1K5D - chains A and B of the 3 polymer chains in the assembly; structure by X-ray diffraction, 2.70 A resolution.

[Chain A]
Protein: GTP-binding nuclear protein RAN
From: Homo sapiens
Reference sequence: P62826 (RAN_HUMAN); numbering as in UniProt (aligned over 1-216)
Sequence (216 residues; row label = number of the first residue in the row):
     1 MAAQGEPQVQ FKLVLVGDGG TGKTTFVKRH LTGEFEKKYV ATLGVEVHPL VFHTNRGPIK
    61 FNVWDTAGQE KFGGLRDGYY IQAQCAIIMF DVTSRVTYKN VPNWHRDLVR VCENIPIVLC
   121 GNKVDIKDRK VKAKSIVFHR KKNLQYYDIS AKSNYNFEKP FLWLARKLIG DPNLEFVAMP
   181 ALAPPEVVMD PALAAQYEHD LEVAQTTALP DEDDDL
Unresolved in the structure: 1-7, 214-216
Ion coordination: Mg2+: Thr24, Thr42 (together with GMP-PNP)
Ligand contacts: GMP-PNP (GNP; phosphoaminophosphonic acid-guanylate ester): Asp18, Gly19, Gly20, Thr21, Gly22, Lys23, Thr24, Thr25, Phe35, Glu36, Lys37, Lys38, Tyr39, Val40, Ala41, Thr42, Thr66, Ala67, Gly68, Gln69, Asn122, Lys123, Asp125, Ile126, Ser150, Ala151, Lys152
Curated features (UniProtKB/Swiss-Prot):
  - region: Lys37 to Val45 (Switch-I), Gly68 to Gln84 (Switch-II), Asp211 to Leu216 (Interaction with RANBP1)
  - binding site (GTP): Asp18 to Thr25, Glu36 to Thr42, Gly68, Asn122 to Asp125, Ser150 to Lys152
  - site: Gln69 (Essential for GTP hydrolysis)
  - modified residue: Ala2 (N-acetylalanine), Thr24 (Phosphothreonine), Lys37 (N6-acetyllysine), Lys60 (N6-acetyllysine), Lys71 (N6-acetyllysine), Lys99 (N6-acetyllysine), Lys134 (N6-acetyllysine), Lys159 (N6-acetyllysine)
  - cross-link (Glycyl lysine isopeptide (Lys-Gly)): Lys71 (interchain with G-Cter in SUMO2), Lys152 (interchain with G-Cter in SUMO2)
  - mutagenesis: Gly19 (G19V: Blocks DNA replication; when associated with L-69), Thr24 (T24L: Has low binding affinity for GTP and GDP. Almost completely abolishes interaction with BIRC5; T24N: Has low binding affinity for GTP and GDP. Decreases nuclear import of proteins and RNA ...), Thr25 (T25A: Minor effect on the interaction with the alpha phosphate group of bound GTP), Lys37 (K37Q: Mimics acetylation; enhances the nuclear export of RELA/p65; K37R: Decreased acetylation), Tyr39 (Y39A: Abolishes steric hindrance that traps the essential Q-69 in an unreactive position, and causes slow GTP hydrolysis in wild-type ...), Gln69 (Q69L: Strongly decreased GTPase activity. Probably locked in the GTP-bound form. Loss of interaction with NUTF2. Decreases nuclear location and leads to cytoplasmic location during interphase ...), Glu70 (E70A: Strongly decreases the relase of bound GDP), Arg76 (R76E: Probable loss of interaction with NUTF2. Loss of transport to the nucleus), Lys134 (K134Q: Loss of normal mitotic chromosome segregation and defective mitotic spindle orientation; K134R: Loss of normal mitotic chromosome segregation and formation of sister chromatid bridges), Asp211 to Leu216 (No effect on GTPase activity. Abolishes interaction with RANBP1)

[Chain B]
Protein: Ran-specific GTPase-activating protein
From: Homo sapiens
Notes: engineered mutation(s): S2A
Reference sequence: P43487 (RANG_HUMAN); numbering as in UniProt (aligned over 1-201)
Sequence (201 residues; numbered 1 to 201; the number before each row is that of its first residue):
     1 MAAAKDTHED HDTSTENTDE SNHDPQFEPI VSLPEQEIKT LEEDEEELFK MRAKLFRFAS
    61 ENDLPEWKER GTGDVKLLKH KEKGAIRLLM RRDKTLKICA NHYITPMMEL KPNAGSDRAW
   121 VWNTHADFAD ECPKPELLAI RFLNAENAQK FKTKFEECRK EIEEREKKAG SGKNDHAEKV
   181 AEKLEALSVK EETKEDAEEK Q
Unresolved in the structure: 1-21, 168-201
Curated features (UniProtKB/Swiss-Prot):
  - modified residue: Ala2 (N-acetylalanine), Thr13 (Phosphothreonine), Thr18 (Phosphothreonine), Ser21 (Phosphoserine), Ser60 (Phosphoserine), Lys150 (N6-acetyllysine), Lys183 (N6-acetyllysine), Ser188 (Phosphoserine)
  - cross-link: Lys190 (Glycyl lysine isopeptide (Lys-Gly) (interchain with G-Cter in SUMO2))
  - natural variant: Glu16 (E16D: In a breast cancer sample)

[Interface between chain A and chain B]
Residue-residue contacts (101):
  Val9(A) - Leu33(B)  hydrophobic
  Phe11(A) - Val31(B)  hydrophobic
  Arg29(A) - Glu69(B)  salt bridge
  Thr32(A) - Arg70(B)  hydrogen bond (backbone-side chain)
  Thr32(A) - Arg92(B)  hydrogen bond (backbone-side chain)
  Gly33(A) - Glu69(B)
  Glu34(A) - Lys68(B)  salt bridge
  Glu34(A) - Glu69(B)  hydrogen bond (backbone-backbone)
  Val51(A) - Lys97(B)  hydrogen bond (backbone-side chain)
  Phe52(A) - Thr95(B)
  Asn55(A) - Glu35(B)
  Asn55(A) - Gln36(B)  hydrogen bond (backbone-backbone)
  Arg56(A) - Leu33(B)  hydrogen bond (side chain-backbone)
  Arg56(A) - Pro34(B)
  Arg56(A) - Glu35(B)  salt bridge
  Gly57(A) - Gln36(B)
  Asn114(A) - Phe27(B)
  Ile115(A) - Phe27(B)
  Pro116(A) - Phe27(B)
  His139(A) - Asn22(B)  hydrogen bond (backbone-backbone)
  Arg140(A) - Asn22(B)  hydrogen bond (backbone-side chain)
  Asn143(A) - Asn22(B)  hydrogen bond
  Asn143(A) - Pro25(B)
  Asn143(A) - Phe27(B)
  Leu144(A) - Asn22(B)  hydrogen bond (backbone-backbone)
  Glu158(A) - Lys94(B)
  Trp163(A) - Phe27(B)  hydrophobic
  Lys167(A) - Asp24(B)  salt bridge
  Lys167(A) - Pro25(B)  hydrogen bond (side chain-backbone)
  Lys167(A) - Gln26(B)
  Lys167(A) - Phe27(B)
  Leu168(A) - Pro29(B)
  Leu168(A) - Ile30(B)  hydrogen bond (backbone-backbone)
  Leu168(A) - Val31(B)
  Ile169(A) - Pro29(B)
  Ile169(A) - Val31(B)
  Ile169(A) - Leu33(B)  hydrophobic
  Gly170(A) - Pro29(B)
  Phe176(A) - Lys94(B)
  Phe176(A) - Leu96(B)
  Val177(A) - Ile38(B)  hydrophobic
  Val177(A) - Leu96(B)  hydrophobic
  Ala178(A) - Ile38(B)  hydrophobic
  Ala178(A) - Arg91(B)
  Ala178(A) - Leu96(B)
  Met179(A) - Arg91(B)  hydrogen bond (backbone-side chain)
  Met179(A) - Leu96(B)
  Met179(A) - Lys97(B)
  Met179(A) - Ile98(B)  hydrogen bond (side chain-backbone)
  Pro180(A) - Lys39(B)
  Pro180(A) - Thr40(B)
  Pro180(A) - Leu41(B)  hydrophobic
  Pro180(A) - Ile98(B)
  Ala181(A) - Thr40(B)  hydrogen bond (backbone-backbone)
  Ala181(A) - Leu41(B)
  Ala181(A) - Arg87(B)  hydrogen bond (backbone-side chain)
  Ala181(A) - Leu89(B)  hydrophobic
  Ala181(A) - Arg91(B)
  Ala181(A) - Ile98(B)  hydrophobic
  Leu182(A) - Leu41(B)  hydrophobic
  Leu182(A) - Arg87(B)  hydrogen bond (backbone-side chain)
  Leu182(A) - Asn101(B)  hydrogen bond (backbone-side chain)
  Leu182(A) - Glu131(B)
  Ala183(A) - Arg87(B)
  Ala183(A) - Tyr103(B)
  Ala183(A) - Phe128(B)
  Pro184(A) - Arg87(B)
  Pro184(A) - Asn101(B)
  Pro184(A) - His102(B)
  Pro184(A) - Tyr103(B)
  Pro185(A) - Tyr103(B)
  Pro185(A) - Phe128(B)
  Pro185(A) - Pro133(B)  hydrophobic
  Val187(A) - Thr105(B)
  Val187(A) - Ala126(B)  hydrophobic
  Tyr197(A) - Asn123(B)
  Tyr197(A) - His125(B)  hydrogen bond
  Leu201(A) - Lys111(B)
  Leu201(A) - Val121(B)  hydrophobic
  Val203(A) - Phe58(B)
  Ala204(A) - Trp67(B)
  Ala204(A) - Asn113(B)
  Ala204(A) - Leu137(B)  hydrophobic
  Gln205(A) - Lys111(B)  hydrogen bond
  Gln205(A) - Pro112(B)
  Gln205(A) - Asn113(B)
  Gln205(A) - Ala114(B)  hydrogen bond (backbone-backbone)
  Gln205(A) - Val121(B)
  Thr206(A) - Ala114(B)
  Thr207(A) - Trp67(B)  hydrogen bond (backbone-side chain)
  Thr207(A) - Asn113(B)
  Ala208(A) - Trp67(B)
  Leu209(A) - Phe56(B)  hydrophobic
  Leu209(A) - Trp67(B)  hydrophobic
  Leu209(A) - Asn113(B)
  Leu209(A) - Arg141(B)
  Pro210(A) - Trp67(B)
  Pro210(A) - Arg141(B)
  Glu212(A) - Glu69(B)
  Asp213(A) - Lys54(B)  salt bridge
  Asp213(A) - Arg141(B)  salt bridge
Also at the interface, not in a pair above, chain A (57 interface residues in all): Phe35, Thr54, Pro58, Ile59, Gln84, Phe157, Glu186, Asp200, Glu202, Asp211
Also at the interface, not in a pair above, chain B (54 interface residues in all): Asp93, Glu109, Arg118, Trp122, Ala129

[In short]
Chain A and chain B form an interface of 57 and 54 residues respectively, with 22 hydrogen bonds and 6 salt
bridges. Polar pairs include Arg29(A)-Glu69(B), Glu34(A)-Lys68(B) and Arg56(A)-Glu35(B). Chain A binds
GMP-PNP. UniProt lists 23 GTP-binding residues and 15 mutagenesis sites on chain A.
Here chain A is GTP-binding nuclear protein RAN and chain B is Ran-specific GTPase-activating protein, both
from Homo sapiens. Entry 1K5D (Crystal structure of Ran-GPPNHP-RanBP1-RanGAP complex) was determined by X-ray
diffraction together with 1K5G from the same study.
